Entry 6KNZ (X-ray diffraction, 2.48 A resolution); this record covers chains B and E of the 6 polymer chains in the assembly.

[Chain B]
Molecule: Tubulin beta-2B chain
Organism: Bos taurus
UniProt: Q6B856 (TBB2B_BOVIN); the author numbering skips numbers that UniProt does not, so the offset changes along the chain: 1-42 = UniProt 1-42; 45-360 = UniProt 43-358; 369-455 = UniProt 359-445
Sequence (445 residues; numbered 1 to 455; 10 numbers in that range are skipped by the numbering (no residue carries them; nothing is unmodelled there); the number before each row is that of its first residue):
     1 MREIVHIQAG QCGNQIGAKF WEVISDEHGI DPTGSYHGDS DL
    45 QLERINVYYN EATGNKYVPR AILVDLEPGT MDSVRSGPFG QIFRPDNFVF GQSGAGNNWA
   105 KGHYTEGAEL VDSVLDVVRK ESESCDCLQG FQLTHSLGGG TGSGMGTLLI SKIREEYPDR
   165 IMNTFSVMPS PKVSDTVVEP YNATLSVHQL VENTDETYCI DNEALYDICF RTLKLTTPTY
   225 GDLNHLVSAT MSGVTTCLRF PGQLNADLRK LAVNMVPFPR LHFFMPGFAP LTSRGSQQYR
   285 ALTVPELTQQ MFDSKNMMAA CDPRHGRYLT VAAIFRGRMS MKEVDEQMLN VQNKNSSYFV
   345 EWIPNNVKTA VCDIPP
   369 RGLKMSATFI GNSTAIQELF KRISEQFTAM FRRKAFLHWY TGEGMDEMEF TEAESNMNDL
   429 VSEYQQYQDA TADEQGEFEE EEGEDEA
Unresolved in the structure: 1, 278-281, 441-455
Metal / ion sites: Mg2+: Gln11 (together with GDP); Ca2+ near Glu113 (its only coordinating residue here)
Residues lining bound ligands:
  - DN0 (2-[5-[4-(2-morpholin-4-ylethoxy)phenyl]pyridin-2-yl]-N-(phenylmethyl)ethanamide): Ile4, Tyr52, Gln136, Asn167, Phe169, Glu200, Tyr202, Val238, Thr239, Cys241, Leu242, Leu248, Asn249, Leu252, Leu255, Asn258, Met259, Ala316, Ile318, Lys352, Thr353, Ala354, Ile378
  - GDP (guanosine-5'-diphosphate): Gly10, Gln11, Cys12, Gln15, Ile16, Asp69, Ala99, Asn101, Ser140, Gly142, Gly143, Gly144, Thr145, Gly146, Ser147, Val171, Pro173, Val177, Asp179, Glu183, Asn206, Leu209, Tyr224, Leu227, Asn228
Swiss-Prot annotation at these positions:
  - motif: Met1 to Ile4 (MREI motif)
  - binding site (GTP): Gln11, Glu71, Ser140, Gly144, Thr145, Gly146, Asn206, Asn228
  - binding site (Mg(2+)): Glu71
  - modified residue: Ser40 (Phosphoserine), Thr57 (Phosphothreonine), Lys60 (N6-acetyllysine), Ser174 (Phosphoserine), Thr287 (Phosphothreonine), Thr292 (Phosphothreonine), Arg320 (Omega-N-methylarginine), Glu448 (5-glutamyl polyglutamate)
  - cross-link (Glycyl lysine isopeptide (Lys-Gly)): Lys60 (interchain with G-Cter in ubiquitin), Lys326 (interchain with G-Cter in ubiquitin)
Reported in the primary citation:
  - binding site for DN0: Ile4, Phe169, Glu200, Leu242, Leu248, Leu252, Leu255, Met259, Ile318, Lys352

[Chain E]
Molecule: Stathmin-4
Organism: Rattus norvegicus
UniProt: P63043 (STMN4_RAT); residues 5-145 here correspond to UniProt positions 49-189 (UniProt number = residue number + 44)
Sequence (143 residues; each row starts with the number of its first residue):
     3 MADMEVIELN KCTSGQSFEV ILKPPSFDGV PEFNASLPRR RDPSLEEIQK KLEAAEERRK
    63 YQEAELLKHL AEKREHEREV IQKAIEENNN FIKMAKEKLA QKMESNKENR EAHLAAMLER
   123 LQEKDKHAEE VRKNKELKEE ASR
Unresolved in the structure: 3-5, 29-43, 144-145
Sequence notes: expression tag (3-4)
Swiss-Prot annotation at these positions:
  - modified residue: Ser46 (Phosphoserine)

[How chain B and chain E interact]
Contacting residue pairs (26; chain B residue first):
  His107(B) - Lys75(E)  hydrogen bond
  Tyr108(B) - His78(E)  hydrogen bond
  Tyr108(B) - Glu79(E)
  Tyr108(B) - Val82(E)  hydrophobic
  Tyr108(B) - Ile83(E)
  Leu152(B) - Glu79(E)
  Ser155(B) - Leu72(E)
  Ser155(B) - Lys75(E)
  Ser155(B) - Arg76(E)  hydrogen bond (backbone-side chain)
  Lys156(B) - Arg76(E)
  Lys156(B) - Glu79(E)  salt bridge
  Arg158(B) - Leu68(E)
  Glu159(B) - Leu69(E)
  Glu159(B) - Leu72(E)
  Glu159(B) - Arg76(E)  salt bridge
  Pro162(B) - Glu65(E)
  Gln193(B) - Lys75(E)
  Glu196(B) - His71(E)
  Glu411(B) - Val82(E)
  Glu411(B) - Ala86(E)
  Gly412(B) - Val82(E)
  Gly412(B) - Lys85(E)
  Gly412(B) - Ala86(E)
  Met413(B) - Val82(E)
  Asp414(B) - Lys85(E)
  Glu417(B) - His78(E)  salt bridge
Other interface residues (no listed pair), chain B (18 interface residues in all): Thr109, Thr409, Gly410
Other interface residues (no listed pair), chain E (14 interface residues in all): Glu89

[Summary]
The interface between chain B and chain E involves 18 residues on one side and 14 on the other, with 3
hydrogen bonds and 3 salt bridges. Polar pairs include Lys156(B)-Glu79(E), Glu159(B)-Arg76(E) and
Glu417(B)-His78(E). Ligands of chain B: GDP and compound DN0. From the paper: a binding site for DN0 at
Ile4(B), Phe169(B) and Glu200(B) among others.
Here chain B is Tubulin beta-2B chain (Bos taurus) and chain E is Stathmin-4 (Rattus norvegicus). Entry 6KNZ
(Crystal structure of T2R-TTL-KXO1 complex) was determined by X-ray diffraction.
